PDB entry 8IXK | electron microscopy, 3.30 A resolution | chains Q and S of the 25 polymer chains in the assembly

# Chain Q (and S)
Name: Capsid protein G8P
Source organism: Inovirus M13
Notes: chain S of this document is another copy of the same molecule, construct and numbering; everything in this record applies to it too
Reference sequence: P69541 (CAPSD_BPM13); residues -22 to 50 here correspond to UniProt positions 1-73 (UniProt number = residue number + 23)
Chain sequence (73 residues; numbered -22 to 50; the number before each row is that of its first residue; numbers below 1 keep their minus sign (Met-22 is residue -22)):
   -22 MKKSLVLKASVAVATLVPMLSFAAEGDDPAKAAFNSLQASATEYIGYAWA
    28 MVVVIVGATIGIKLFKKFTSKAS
Not modelled in the structure: -22 to 4 (chain S: -22 to 6)

# Interface between chain Q and chain S
Residue-residue contacts (19):
  Ala7(Q) with Tyr21(S), hydrophobic
  Lys8(Q) with Tyr24(S), hydrogen bond
  Phe11(Q) with Tyr24(S), hydrophobic; Ala25(S); Met28(S)
  Leu14(Q) with Met28(S), hydrophobic
  Gln15(Q) with Ala27(S); Met28(S); Val31(S)
  Ile22(Q) with Val31(S), hydrophobic; Ala35(S), hydrophobic
  Trp26(Q) with Gly38(S); Ile39(S)
  Val33(Q) with Phe42(S), hydrophobic; Thr46(S)
  Ile37(Q) with Thr46(S); Ser50(S)
  Lys40(Q) with Ser50(S), hydrogen bond (side chain-backbone)
  Lys44(Q) with Ser50(S), hydrogen bond (side chain-backbone)
Interface residues without a listed pair, chain Q (15 interface residues in all): Asp5, Ala25, Val29, Leu41
Interface residues without a listed pair, chain S (13 interface residues in all): Lys43

# In short
15 residues of chain Q and 13 residues of chain S are in contact, with 3 hydrogen bonds. Polar contacts
include Lys8(Q)-Tyr24(S), Lys40(Q)-Ser50(S) and Lys44(Q)-Ser50(S).
Chain Q and chain S are both Capsid protein G8P (Inovirus M13); the structure, bottom segment of the
bacteriophage M13 mini variant, was determined by electron microscopy (same publication as 8IXL, 8IXJ and
8JWT).
